3OCV - chain A; structure by X-ray diffraction, 1.55 A resolution.

Chain A:
Molecule: Lipoprotein E
Source organism: Haemophilus influenzae
Notes: EC 3.1.3.2
UniProt: P26093 (HEL_HAEIN); residues 2-254 here correspond to UniProt positions 22-274 (UniProt number = residue number + 20)
Chain sequence (262 residues; row label = number of the first residue in the row):
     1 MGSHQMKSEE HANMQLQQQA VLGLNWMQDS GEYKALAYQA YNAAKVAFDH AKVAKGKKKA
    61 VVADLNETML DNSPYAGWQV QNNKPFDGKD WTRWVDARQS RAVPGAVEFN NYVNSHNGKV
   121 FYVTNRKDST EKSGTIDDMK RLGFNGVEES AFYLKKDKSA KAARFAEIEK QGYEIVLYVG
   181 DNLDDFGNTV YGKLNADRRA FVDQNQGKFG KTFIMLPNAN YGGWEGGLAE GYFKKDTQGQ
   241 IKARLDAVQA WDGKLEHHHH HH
Unresolved in the structure: 1-8, 256-262
Sequence notes: initiating methionine (1); engineered mutation Asn-66 (Asp86 in P26093); expression tag (255-262)
Metal / ion sites: Mg2+: Asp-64, Asn-66, Asp-181 (together with adenosine monophosphate)
Ligand contacts: adenosine monophosphate (AMP): Asp-64, Leu-65, Asn-66, Gln-79, Phe-86, Trp-91, Thr-124, Asn-125, Arg-126, Glu-131, Lys-161, Asp-181, Asn-220, Tyr-221, Glu-225
What the authors report for this chain:
  - binding site for adenosine monophosphate: Asn-66, Gln-79, Phe-86, Trp-91, Thr-124, Glu-131, Lys-161, Asn-220, Tyr-221, Glu-225
  - catalytic residues: Asp-64

In short:
Ligands of chain A: adenosine monophosphate. Asp-64, Asn-66 and Asp-181 form the Mg2+ site. From the paper:
the catalytic residue Asp-64; a binding site for adenosine monophosphate at Asn-66, Gln-79 and Phe-86 among
others.
Chain A is Lipoprotein E (Haemophilus influenzae); the structure, Structure of Recombinant Haemophilus
Influenzae e(P4) Acid Phosphatase mutant D66N complexed with 5'-AMP, was determined by X-ray diffraction (same
publication as 3OCU, 3OCW, 3OCX and 3OCY).
